Entry 9LD7 (electron microscopy, 3.40 A resolution); this record covers chains E and J of the 12 polymer chains in the assembly.

# Chain E
Protein: 32 kDa protein
Organism: Enterobacteria phage N4
UniProt: A0MZA7 (A0MZA7_BPN4); residues 1-279 here = UniProt positions 1-279
Sequence (279 residues; numbered 1 to 279; the number before each row is that of its first residue):
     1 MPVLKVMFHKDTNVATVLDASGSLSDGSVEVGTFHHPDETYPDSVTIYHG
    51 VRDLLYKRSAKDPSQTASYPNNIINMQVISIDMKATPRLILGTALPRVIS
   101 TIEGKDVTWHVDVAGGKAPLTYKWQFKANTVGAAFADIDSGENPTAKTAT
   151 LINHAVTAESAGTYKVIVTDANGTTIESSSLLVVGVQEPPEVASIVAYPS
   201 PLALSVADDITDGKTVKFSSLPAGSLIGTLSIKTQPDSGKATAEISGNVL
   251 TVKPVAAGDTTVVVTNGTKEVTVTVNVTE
Not modelled in the structure: 1

# Chain J
Protein: Major capsid protein
Organism: Enterobacteria phage N4
UniProt: Q859Q5 (CAPSD_BPN4); numbering as in UniProt (aligned over 1-401)
Sequence (401 residues; each row starts with the number of its first residue):
     1 MLNYNAPTDGQKSSIDGANSDQMQTFFWLKKAIITARKEQYFMPLASVTN
    51 MPKHYGKTIKVYEYVPLLDDRNINDQGIDASGATIVNGNLYGSSKDIGNI
   101 TSKLPLLTENGGRVNRVGFTRIAREGSIHKFGFFYEFTQESIDFDSDDGL
   151 MEHLSRELMNGATQITEAVLQKDLLAAAGTVLYAGAATSDATITGEGSTP
   201 SVVSYKNLMRLDQILTENRTPTQTTIITGSRMIDTKVIGATRVMYVGSEL
   251 VPELKAMKDLFGNKAFIETQHYADAGTIMNGEVGSIDKFRIIQVPEMLHW
   301 AGAGAQATGANPGYRTSMVSGQEHYDVYPMLVVGDDSFTSIGFQTDGKSL
   351 KFTVMTKMPGKETADRNDPYGETGFSSIKWYYGILVKRPERLALIKTVAP
   401 L

# Chain E / chain J interface
Contacting residue pairs (5; chain E residue first):
  Tyr-41(E) / Asp-75(J)
  Tyr-56(E) / Gly-112(J)  hydrogen bond (side chain-backbone)
  Tyr-56(E) / Arg-113(J)
  Lys-57(E) / Gly-82(J)
  Pro-70(E) / Asn-110(J)
Interface residues without a listed pair, chain E (6 interface residues in all): Ser-68, Tyr-69
Interface residues without a listed pair, chain J (6 interface residues in all): Ala-83

# Summary
The chain E/chain J interface involves 6 residues from each chain; the contacts include 1 hydrogen bond. Its
one hydrogen-bonded contact is Tyr-56(E)/Gly-112(J).
Chain E is 32 kDa protein and chain J is Major capsid protein, both from Enterobacteria phage N4; the
structure, The capsid of mature phage N4, was determined by electron microscopy, deposited together with 9LBZ,
9LC0 and 9LC1.
